PDB entry 4WA6 | X-ray diffraction, 2.36 A resolution | chains B and E of the 4 polymer chains in the assembly

Chain B:
Molecule: Transcription and mRNA export factor SUS1
Source organism: Saccharomyces cerevisiae
Reference sequence: Q6WNK7 (SUS1_YEAST); residues 1-96 here = UniProt positions 1-96
Sequence (96 residues; row label = number of the first residue in the row):
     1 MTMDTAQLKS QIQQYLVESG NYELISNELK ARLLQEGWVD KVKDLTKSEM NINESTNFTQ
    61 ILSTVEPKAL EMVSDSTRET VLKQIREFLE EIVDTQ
Curated features (UniProtKB/Swiss-Prot):
  - cross-link: Lys-68 (Glycyl lysine isopeptide (Lys-Gly) (interchain with G-Cter in ubiquitin))
  - mutagenesis: Glu-18 to Gly-20 (In sus1-10; dissociates from TREX-2 while leaving its interaction with SAGA intact), Gly-37 to Trp-38 (In sus1-11; impairs binding to both TREX-2 and SAGA), Val-73 to Asp-75 (In sus1-12; dissociates from TREX-2 while leaving its interaction with SAGA intact)

Chain E:
Molecule: SAGA-associated factor 73
Source organism: Saccharomyces cerevisiae
Reference sequence: P53165 (SGF73_YEAST); numbering as in UniProt (aligned over 1-96)
Sequence (96 residues; row label = number of the first residue in the row):
     1 MRSGDAEIKG IKPKVIEEYS LSQGSGPSND SWKSLMSSAK DTPLQYDHMN RESLKKYFDP
    61 NAQLIEDPLD KPIQYRVCEK CGKPLALTAI VDHLEN
Disordered / not traced: 1, 21-29, 96
Sequence notes: engineered mutation Asp-59 (Asn in P53165)
Ion coordination: Zn2+: Cys-78, Cys-81, His-93
Curated features (UniProtKB/Swiss-Prot):
  - binding site (Zn(2+)): Cys-78, Cys-81, His-93

How chain B and chain E interact:
Contacting residue pairs (30):
  Leu-8(B) with Lys-9(E); Gly-10(E); Ile-11(E), hydrophobic
  Gln-11(B) with Ile-11(E)
  Tyr-15(B) with Ile-11(E), hydrophobic; Val-15(E), hydrophobic; Ile-16(E); Tyr-19(E), hydrophobic
  Ser-19(B) with Tyr-19(E)
  Lys-30(B) with Asp-47(E), salt bridge
  Lys-43(B) with Asp-70(E), salt bridge
  Glu-90(B) with Arg-2(E), salt bridge; Lys-12(E)
  Glu-91(B) with Lys-12(E); Val-15(E)
  Ile-92(B) with Ile-11(E); Lys-12(E), hydrogen bond (backbone-backbone)
  Val-93(B) with Gly-10(E); Lys-12(E), hydrogen bond (backbone-side chain)
  Asp-94(B) with Ile-8(E); Lys-9(E), hydrogen bond (backbone-backbone); Gly-10(E), hydrogen bond (backbone-backbone); Lys-12(E), salt bridge; Pro-13(E)
  Thr-95(B) with Ala-6(E); Glu-7(E); Lys-9(E)
  Gln-96(B) with Ala-6(E); Glu-7(E), hydrogen bond (backbone-backbone); Lys-9(E)
Other interface residues (no listed pair), chain B (17 interface residues in all): Ile-12, Glu-18, Asn-27, Glu-87
Other interface residues (no listed pair), chain E (17 interface residues in all): Ser-3, His-48, Leu-69

In short:
Chain B and chain E each contribute 17 residues to their interface; the contacts include 5 hydrogen bonds and
4 salt bridges. Polar contacts include Lys-30(B)/Asp-47(E), Lys-43(B)/Asp-70(E) and Glu-90(B)/Arg-2(E).
UniProt lists 8 mutagenesis sites on chain B; 3 Zn2+-binding residues on chain E.
Chain B is Transcription and mRNA export factor SUS1 and chain E is SAGA-associated factor 73, both from
Saccharomyces cerevisiae; the structure, Structure of yeast SAGA DUBm with Sgf73 N59D mutant at 2.36 angstroms
resolution, was determined by X-ray diffraction.
